PDB entry 8UFA | electron microscopy, 2.86 A resolution | chains E and H of the 12 polymer chains in the assembly

Chain E (and H):
Molecule: E2 protein
Organism: Eastern equine encephalitis virus
Notes: chain H of this document is another copy of the same molecule, construct and numbering; everything in this record applies to it too
UniProt: Q88678 (Q88678_EEEV); residues 1-414 here correspond to UniProt positions 325-738 (UniProt number = residue number + 324)
Chain sequence (414 residues; row label = number of the first residue in the row):
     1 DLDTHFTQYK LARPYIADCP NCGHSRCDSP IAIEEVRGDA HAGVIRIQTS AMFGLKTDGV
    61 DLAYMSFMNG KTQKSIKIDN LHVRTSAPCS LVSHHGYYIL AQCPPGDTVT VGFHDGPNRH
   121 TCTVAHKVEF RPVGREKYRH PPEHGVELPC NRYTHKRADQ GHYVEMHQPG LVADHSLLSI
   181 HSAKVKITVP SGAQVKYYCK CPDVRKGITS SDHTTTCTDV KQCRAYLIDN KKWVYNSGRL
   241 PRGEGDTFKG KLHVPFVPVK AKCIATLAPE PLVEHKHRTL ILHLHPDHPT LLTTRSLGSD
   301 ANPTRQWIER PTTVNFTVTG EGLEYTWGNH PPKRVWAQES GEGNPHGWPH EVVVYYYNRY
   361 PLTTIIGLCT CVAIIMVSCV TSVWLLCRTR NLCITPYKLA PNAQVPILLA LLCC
Cystine bridges: Cys-19/Cys-122, Cys-22/Cys-27, Cys-89/Cys-103, Cys-150/Cys-263, Cys-199/Cys-223, Cys-201/Cys-217, Cys-393/Cys-413
Covalently attached groups: N-acetylglucosamine (NAG) linked to Asn-315
What the authors report for this chain:
  - mutagenesis - K231E/K232E: decreased binding to LA(1-6mut2)
  - mutagenesis - K231E/K232E: decreased growth in response to VLDLR

Chain E / chain H interface:
Residue-residue contacts (17):
  Pro-20(E) / Glu-143(H)
  Asn-21(E) / His-140(H)
  Gly-23(E) / Ser-90(H)  hydrogen bond (backbone-side chain)
  His-24(E) / Leu-91(H)
  His-24(E) / Val-92(H)
  His-24(E) / Gln-102(H)  hydrogen bond (backbone-side chain)
  Arg-26(E) / Glu-143(H)  hydrogen bond (side chain-backbone)
  Arg-26(E) / Ile-264(H)
  Arg-84(E) / Pro-88(H)
  Ser-86(E) / Ser-86(H)
  Ser-86(E) / Ala-87(H)
  Asp-107(E) / Arg-139(H)  salt bridge
  Thr-108(E) / His-140(H)
  Thr-123(E) / His-140(H)
  Val-124(E) / Glu-143(H)
  Ala-125(E) / His-140(H)
  Ala-125(E) / Glu-143(H)  hydrogen bond (backbone-side chain)
Also at the interface, not in a pair above, chain H (12 interface residues in all): Pro-141

Overview:
The chain E/chain H interface involves 12 residues from each chain; the contacts include 4 hydrogen bonds and
1 salt bridge. Polar pairs include Asp-107(E)/Arg-139(H), Gly-23(E)/Ser-90(H) and His-24(E)/Gln-102(H).
N-acetylglucosamine is covalently linked to Asn-315(E). The paper reports that K231E/K232E of chain E reduce
binding to LA(1-6mut2); K231E/K232E of chain E reduce growth in response to VLDLR.
Both chains are E2 protein (Eastern equine encephalitis virus). Entry 8UFA (Eastern equine encephalitis virus
(PE-6) VLP (asymmetric unit)) was determined by electron microscopy.
